PDB entry 4D00 | X-ray diffraction, 2.50 A resolution | chains B and F of the 6 polymer chains in the assembly

== Chain B (and F) ==
Protein: Haemagglutinin HA1
From: Influenza virus A/JIANGXI- DONGHU/346/2013 (H10N8)
Notes: fragment: ha2 of trypsin released ectodomain, residues 1-183; chain F of this document is another copy of the same molecule, construct and numbering; everything in this record applies to it too
Chain sequence (183 residues; numbered 1 to 183; the number before each row is that of its first residue):
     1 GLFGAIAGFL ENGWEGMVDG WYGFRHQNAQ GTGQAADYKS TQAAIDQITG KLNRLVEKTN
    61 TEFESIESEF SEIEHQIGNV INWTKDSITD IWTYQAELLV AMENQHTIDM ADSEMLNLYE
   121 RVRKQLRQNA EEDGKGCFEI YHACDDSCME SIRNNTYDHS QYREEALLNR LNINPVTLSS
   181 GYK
Not modelled in the structure: 176-183 (chain F: 174-183)
Disulfides: Cys144-Cys148
Covalent attachments: N-acetylglucosamine (NAG) linked to Asn82
Bound ions: Ni2+ site 1: Glu64 (together with N-acetylglucosamine) (shared with 1 residue of chain A; Asn79(F) of chain F); Ni2+ site 2: Asn79 (together with N-acetylglucosamine) (shared with 1 residue of chain C; 1 residue of chain D)

== Chain B / chain F interface ==
Residue-residue contacts - 47 pairs, chain B then chain F:
  Phe3(B) with Leu2(F); Phe3(F), hydrophobic
  Arg54(B) with Glu97(F), salt bridge; Ala101(F)
  Thr59(B) with Asp90(F), hydrogen bond
  Thr61(B) with Asp90(F), hydrogen bond
  Phe63(B) with Trp83(F); Asp86(F); Ser87(F); Asp90(F)
  Glu64(B) with Asn79(F), hydrogen bond; Trp83(F)
  Ile66(B) with Asn79(F); Trp83(F), hydrophobic
  Thr84(B) with Thr84(F)
  Lys85(B) with Trp83(F)
  Ile88(B) with Ile91(F), hydrophobic
  Ile91(B) with Ile91(F), hydrophobic
  Trp92(B) with Asp90(F); Ile91(F); Tyr94(F), hydrophobic
  Gln95(B) with Tyr94(F); Gln95(F); Leu98(F)
  Leu99(B) with Tyr94(F); Leu98(F), hydrophobic
  Met102(B) with Met102(F), hydrophobic
  His106(B) with Gln105(F)
  Met110(B) with Leu2(F), hydrophobic
  Ser113(B) with Leu2(F), hydrogen bond (side chain-backbone)
  Asn117(B) with Gly1(F), hydrogen bond (side chain-backbone); Gly4(F)
  Arg123(B) with Glu132(F), salt bridge
  Lys124(B) with Phe9(F); Glu132(F); Gly134(F)
  Arg127(B) with Glu131(F), salt bridge; Glu132(F); Glu139(F), salt bridge; Tyr141(F), hydrogen bond
  Gln128(B) with Glu131(F); Arg170(F), hydrogen bond
  Arg163(B) with Glu131(F), salt bridge; Tyr141(F); Arg170(F), hydrogen bond (side chain-backbone)
  Leu167(B) with Arg170(F)
  Leu171(B) with Leu171(F), hydrophobic
Interface residues without a listed pair, chain B (29 interface residues in all): Ile77, Ile81, Asp109
Interface residues without a listed pair, chain F (33 interface residues in all): Gln76, Ile77, Val80, Ile88, Asp109, Tyr119, Asp133

== In short ==
The interface between chain B and chain F involves 29 residues on one side and 33 on the other, with 8
hydrogen bonds and 5 salt bridges. Among the polar pairs are Arg54(B)-Glu97(F), Arg123(B)-Glu132(F) and
Arg127(B)-Glu131(F). Covalently linked N-acetylglucosamine: at Asn82(B).
Both chains are Haemagglutinin HA1 (Influenza virus A/JIANGXI- DONGHU/346/2013 (H10N8)). Entry 4D00
(Haemagglutinin of H10N8 Influenza Virus Isolated from Humans in Complex with Human Receptor Analogue 6'SLN)
was determined by X-ray diffraction together with 4CYV, 4CYW, 4CYZ and 4CZ0 from the same study.
